5OT2 - chains A and E of the 15 polymer chains in the assembly; structure by X-ray diffraction, 3.20 A resolution.

== Chain A ==
Name: DNA-directed RNA polymerase II subunit RPB1
Source organism: Saccharomyces cerevisiae (strain ATCC 204508 / S288c)
Notes: EC 2.7.7.6
UniProt: P04050 (RPB1_YEAST); residues 1-1733 here = UniProt positions 1-1733
Amino-acid sequence (1733 residues; numbered 1 to 1733; the number before each row is that of its first residue):
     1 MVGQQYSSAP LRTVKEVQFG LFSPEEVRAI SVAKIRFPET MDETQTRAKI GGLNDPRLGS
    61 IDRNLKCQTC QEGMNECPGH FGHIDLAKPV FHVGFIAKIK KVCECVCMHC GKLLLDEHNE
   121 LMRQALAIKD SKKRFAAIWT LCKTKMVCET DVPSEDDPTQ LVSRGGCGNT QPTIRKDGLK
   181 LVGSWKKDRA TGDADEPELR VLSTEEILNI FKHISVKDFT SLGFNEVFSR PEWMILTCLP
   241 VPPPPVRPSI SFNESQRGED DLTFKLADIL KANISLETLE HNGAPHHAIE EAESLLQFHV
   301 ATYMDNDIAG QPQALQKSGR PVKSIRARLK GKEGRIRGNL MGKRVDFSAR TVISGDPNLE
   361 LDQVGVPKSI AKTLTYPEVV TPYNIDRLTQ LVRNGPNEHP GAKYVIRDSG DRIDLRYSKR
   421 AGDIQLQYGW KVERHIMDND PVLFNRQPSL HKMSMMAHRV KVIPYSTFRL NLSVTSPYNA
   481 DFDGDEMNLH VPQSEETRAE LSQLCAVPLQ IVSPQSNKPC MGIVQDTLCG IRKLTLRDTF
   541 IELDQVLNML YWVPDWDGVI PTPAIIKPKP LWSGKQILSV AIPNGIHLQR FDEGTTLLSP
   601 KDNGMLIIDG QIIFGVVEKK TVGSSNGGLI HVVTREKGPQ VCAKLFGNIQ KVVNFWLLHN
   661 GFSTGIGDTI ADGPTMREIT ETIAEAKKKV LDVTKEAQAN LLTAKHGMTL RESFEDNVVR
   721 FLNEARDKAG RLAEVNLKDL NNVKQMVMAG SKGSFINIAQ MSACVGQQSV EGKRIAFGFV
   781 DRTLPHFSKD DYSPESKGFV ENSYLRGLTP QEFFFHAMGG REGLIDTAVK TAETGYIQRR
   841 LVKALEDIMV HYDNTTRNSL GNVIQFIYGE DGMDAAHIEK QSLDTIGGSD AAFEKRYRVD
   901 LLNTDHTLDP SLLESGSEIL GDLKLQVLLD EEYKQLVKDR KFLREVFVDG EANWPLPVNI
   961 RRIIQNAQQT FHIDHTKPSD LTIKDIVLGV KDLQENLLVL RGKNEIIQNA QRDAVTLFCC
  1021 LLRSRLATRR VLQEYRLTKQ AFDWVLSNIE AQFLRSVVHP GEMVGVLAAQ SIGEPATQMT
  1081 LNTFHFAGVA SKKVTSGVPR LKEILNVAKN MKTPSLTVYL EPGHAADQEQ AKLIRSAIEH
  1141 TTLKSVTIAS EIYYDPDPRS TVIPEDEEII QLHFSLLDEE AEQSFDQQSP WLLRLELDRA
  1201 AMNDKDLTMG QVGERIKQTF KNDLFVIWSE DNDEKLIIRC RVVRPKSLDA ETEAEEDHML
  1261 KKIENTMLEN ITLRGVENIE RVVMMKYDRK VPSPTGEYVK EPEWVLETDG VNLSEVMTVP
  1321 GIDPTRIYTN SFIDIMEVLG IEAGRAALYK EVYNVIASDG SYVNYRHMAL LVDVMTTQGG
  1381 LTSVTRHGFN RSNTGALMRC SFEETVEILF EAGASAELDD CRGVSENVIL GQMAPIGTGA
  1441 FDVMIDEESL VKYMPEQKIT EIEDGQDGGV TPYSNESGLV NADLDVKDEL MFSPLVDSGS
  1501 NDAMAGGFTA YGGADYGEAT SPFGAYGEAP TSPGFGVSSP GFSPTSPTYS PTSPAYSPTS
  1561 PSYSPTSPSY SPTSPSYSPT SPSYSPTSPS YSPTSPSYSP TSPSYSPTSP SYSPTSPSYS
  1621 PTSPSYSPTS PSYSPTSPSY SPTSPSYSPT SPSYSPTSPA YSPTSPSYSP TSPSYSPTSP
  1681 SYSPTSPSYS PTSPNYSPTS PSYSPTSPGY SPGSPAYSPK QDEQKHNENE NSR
Unresolved in the structure: 1-3, 187-194, 1083-1091, 1175-1186, 1245-1254, 1455-1733
Ion coordination: Zn2+ site 1: Cys67, Cys70, Cys77, His80; Zn2+ site 2: Cys107, Cys110, Cys148, Cys167; Mg2+: Asp481, Asp483, Asp485 (shared with 1 residue of chain P)
Small-molecule neighbours: 2-ethyl-7-methoxy-naphthalene (AHW): Pro448, Thr827, Lys830, Thr831, Thr834, Gly835, Thr1077, Met1079
Curated features (UniProtKB/Swiss-Prot):
  - region: Pro248 to Asp260 (Lid loop), Asn306 to Lys323 (Rudder loop), Pro810 to Glu822 (Bridging helix)
  - binding site (Zn(2+)): Cys67, Cys70, Cys77, His80, Cys107, Cys110, Cys148, Cys167
  - binding site (Mg(2+)): Asp481, Asp483, Asp485
  - modified residue: Thr1471 (Phosphothreonine)
  - cross-link (Glycyl lysine isopeptide (Lys-Gly)): Lys695 (interchain with G-Cter in ubiquitin), Lys1246 (interchain with G-Cter in ubiquitin), Lys1350 (interchain with G-Cter in ubiquitin)
  - natural variant: Ser1653 to Pro1659 (deletion: In strain: A364A)
  - mutagenesis: Lys1246 (K1246R: Impairs ubiquitination during transcription stress)
From the paper describing this entry:
  - binding site for 2-ethyl-7-methoxy-naphthalene: Thr831
  - conformationally variable residues (loop rearrangement): Thr1080, Leu1081

== Chain E ==
Name: DNA-directed RNA polymerases I, II, and III subunit RPABC1
Source organism: Saccharomyces cerevisiae (strain ATCC 204508 / S288c)
UniProt: P20434 (RPAB1_YEAST); residue numbers follow UniProt; this construct covers 1-215
Amino-acid sequence (215 residues; numbered 1 to 215; the number before each row is that of its first residue):
     1 MDQENERNIS RLWRAFRTVK EMVKDRGYFI TQEEVELPLE DFKAKYCDSM GRPQRKMMSF
    61 QANPTEESIS KFPDMGSLWV EFCDEPSVGV KTMKTFVIHI QEKNFQTGIF VYQNNITPSA
   121 MKLVPSIPPA TIETFNEAAL VVNITHHELV PKHIRLSSDE KRELLKRYRL KESQLPRIQR
   181 ADPVALYLGL KRGEVVKIIR KSETSGRYAS YRICM
Unresolved in the structure: 1-3

== Chain A / chain E interface ==
Residue-residue contacts - 85 pairs, chain A then chain E:
  Thr855(A) - Tyr168(E)
  Arg857(A) - Tyr168(E)  hydrogen bond (side chain-backbone)
  Arg857(A) - Leu170(E)
  Leu860(A) - Gln174(E)  hydrogen bond (backbone-side chain)
  Gly861(A) - Gln174(E)
  Asn862(A) - Ser173(E)
  Asn862(A) - Gln174(E)
  Val863(A) - Leu170(E)  hydrophobic
  Val863(A) - Gln174(E)  hydrogen bond (backbone-backbone)
  Val863(A) - Pro176(E)
  Gln865(A) - Tyr208(E)
  Phe866(A) - Tyr168(E)
  Phe866(A) - Tyr208(E)  hydrogen bond (backbone-side chain)
  Phe866(A) - Ser210(E)
  Phe866(A) - Tyr211(E)  hydrophobic
  Gly869(A) - Thr204(E)  hydrogen bond (backbone-side chain)
  Glu870(A) - Arg200(E)  salt bridge
  Glu870(A) - Ser202(E)  hydrogen bond
  Glu870(A) - Thr204(E)
  Glu870(A) - Ser205(E)  hydrogen bond (backbone-side chain)
  Glu870(A) - Tyr208(E)
  Asp871(A) - Thr204(E)
  Phe942(A) - Gly206(E)
  Phe942(A) - Arg207(E)
  Glu945(A) - Lys201(E)  hydrogen bond (backbone-side chain)
  Val946(A) - Lys201(E)
  Val946(A) - Ser202(E)
  Val946(A) - Gly206(E)
  Phe947(A) - Glu203(E)
  Trp954(A) - Glu203(E)
  Leu956(A) - Thr204(E)
  Asn1004(A) - Arg167(E)
  Ile1006(A) - Glu163(E)
  Ile1006(A) - Leu164(E)  hydrophobic
  Ile1006(A) - Tyr168(E)  hydrophobic
  Ile1007(A) - Tyr168(E)
  Asp1013(A) - Ser205(E)
  Asp1013(A) - Arg207(E)
  Ala1014(A) - Ser205(E)
  Thr1016(A) - Gly206(E)
  Leu1017(A) - Glu203(E)
  Leu1017(A) - Thr204(E)
  Leu1017(A) - Ser205(E)
  Leu1017(A) - Gly206(E)
  Met1317(A) - Val142(E)  hydrophobic
  Thr1318(A) - Arg11(E)  hydrogen bond
  Thr1318(A) - Arg14(E)
  Thr1318(A) - Val141(E)
  Pro1324(A) - His147(E)
  Thr1325(A) - His146(E)
  Thr1325(A) - His147(E)  hydrogen bond (backbone-side chain)
  Thr1325(A) - Glu148(E)  hydrogen bond (backbone-backbone)
  Arg1326(A) - His147(E)
  Arg1326(A) - Glu148(E)
  Ile1327(A) - His147(E)  hydrogen bond (backbone-side chain)
  Glu1337(A) - Pro183(E)
  Val1338(A) - Ile144(E)
  Val1338(A) - Pro183(E)
  Leu1339(A) - Ile144(E)
  Leu1339(A) - His147(E)
  Leu1339(A) - Val150(E)
  Leu1339(A) - Val184(E)
  Gly1340(A) - Asp182(E)
  Gly1340(A) - Pro183(E)
  Ile1341(A) - Asp182(E)  hydrogen bond (backbone-side chain)
  Ile1341(A) - Arg212(E)
  Glu1342(A) - Pro151(E)
  Glu1342(A) - His153(E)
  Glu1342(A) - Ile198(E)
  Glu1342(A) - Arg200(E)  salt bridge
  Glu1342(A) - Arg212(E)  salt bridge
  Ala1343(A) - Leu149(E)
  Arg1345(A) - Arg200(E)
  Tyr1349(A) - Glu203(E)
  Tyr1365(A) - Glu203(E)
  Tyr1365(A) - Thr204(E)
  Arg1366(A) - Thr204(E)
  Asp1373(A) - Arg200(E)  salt bridge
  Thr1376(A) - Arg212(E)  hydrogen bond (backbone-side chain)
  Thr1377(A) - Pro176(E)
  Thr1377(A) - Arg177(E)  hydrogen bond (backbone-backbone)
  Thr1377(A) - Arg212(E)
  Gln1378(A) - Arg177(E)
  Gly1379(A) - Arg177(E)
  Gly1379(A) - Gln179(E)
Other interface residues (no listed pair), chain A (52 interface residues in all): Ile867, Ala1010, Met1336, Ala1346, Ala1347, Gly1380
Other interface residues (no listed pair), chain E (43 interface residues in all): Ala138, Arg169, Leu175, Ile178, Ala209

== In short ==
Chain A and chain E form an interface of 52 and 43 residues respectively; the contacts include 15 hydrogen
bonds and 4 salt bridges. Polar contacts include Glu870(A)-Arg200(E), Glu1342(A)-Arg200(E) and
Glu1342(A)-Arg212(E). Chain A binds 2-ethyl-7-methoxy-naphthalene. The paper reports a binding site for
2-ethyl-7-methoxy-naphthalene at Thr831(A); conformational variability at Thr1080(A) and Leu1081(A).
Here chain A is DNA-directed RNA polymerase II subunit RPB1 and chain E is DNA-directed RNA polymerases I, II,
and III subunit RPABC1, both from Saccharomyces cerevisiae (strain ATCC 204508 / S288c). Entry 5OT2 (RNA
polymerase II elongation complex in the presence of 3d-Napht-A) was determined by X-ray diffraction.
